Entry 8FNQ (electron microscopy, 2.80 A resolution); this record covers chains D and E of the 12 polymer chains in the assembly.

# Chain D
Name: Lamina-associated polypeptide 2, isoform alpha, Integrase chimera
From: Homo sapiens
Notes: EC 2.7.7.-, 3.1.-.-
Reference sequence: chimeric construct of P42166, P12497: residues -53 to -3 from P42166 (LAP2A_HUMAN) positions 50-100 (UniProt number = residue number + 103); residues 1-288 from P12497 positions 1148-1435 (UniProt number = residue number + 1147)
Sequence (364 residues; numbered -75 to 288; the number before each row is that of its first residue; numbers below 1 keep their minus sign (Gly-75 is residue -75)):
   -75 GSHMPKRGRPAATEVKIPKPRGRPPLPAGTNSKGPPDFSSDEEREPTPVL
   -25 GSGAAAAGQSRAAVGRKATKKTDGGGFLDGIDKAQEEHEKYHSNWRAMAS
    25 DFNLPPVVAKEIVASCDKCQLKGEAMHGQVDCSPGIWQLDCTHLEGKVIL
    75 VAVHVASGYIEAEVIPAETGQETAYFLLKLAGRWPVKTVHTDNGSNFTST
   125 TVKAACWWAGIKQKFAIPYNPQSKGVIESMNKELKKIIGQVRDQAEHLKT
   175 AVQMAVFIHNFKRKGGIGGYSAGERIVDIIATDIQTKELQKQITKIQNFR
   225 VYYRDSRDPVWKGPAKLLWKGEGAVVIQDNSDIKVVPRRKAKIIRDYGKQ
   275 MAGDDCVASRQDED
Disordered / not traced: -75 to 221, 269-288
Construct notes: expression tag (-75 to -54); conflict Gln-17 (Arg86 in P42166); linker (-2 to 0); engineered mutation Lys138 (Glu1285 in P12497), Ala140 (Gly1287 in P12497), Lys148 (Gln1295 in P12497)
Swiss-Prot annotation at these positions:
  - modified residue: Thr-46 (Phosphothreonine), Ser-44 (Phosphoserine), Ser-37 (Phosphoserine), Ser-36 (Phosphoserine), Thr-29 (Phosphothreonine), Ser-24 (Phosphoserine), Arg-15 (Omega-N-methylarginine)
  - zinc finger: Asp3 to Gln44 (Integrase-type)
  - DNA-binding region: Phe223 to Asp270 (Integrase-type)
  - binding site (Zn(2+)): His12, His16, Cys40, Cys43
  - binding site (Mg(2+)): Asp64, Asp116, Glu152
From the paper describing this entry:
  - binding site for the ligand OZ1: Asn117, Gly118, Pro142, Tyr143
  - catalytic residues: Glu152 (citing earlier work)
  - mutagenesis - G140A (3- to 5-fold), Q148K (5- to 10-fold): decreased catalytic activity
  - mutagenesis - E138K: unchanged catalytic activity
  - mutagenesis - Q148K: decreased growth
  - mutagenesis - E138K/G140A/Q148K (1.0 kcal/mol): decreased binding to DTG (from molecular simulation)

# Chain E
Molecule: 27-nt DNA strand
Sequence (27 nucleotides; each row starts with the number of its first residue):
    15 ACTGCTAGAGATTTTCCCGCCCACGCT
Disordered / not traced: 34-41

# Interface between chain D and chain E
Contacting residue pairs (9):
  Trp243(D) - DA15(E)  base contact
  Trp243(D) - DC16(E)  base contact
  Glu246(D) - DC16(E)  hydrogen bond to the base
  Glu246(D) - DT17(E)  base contact
  Gly247(D) - DC16(E)  base contact
  Gly247(D) - DT17(E)  sugar contact
  Ala248(D) - DC16(E)  hydrogen bond to the base
  Val250(D) - DA15(E)  base contact
  Arg263(D) - DG18(E)  salt bridge to the phosphate
Interface residues without a listed pair, chain D (11 interface residues in all): Leu242, Gly245, Ile257, Val259, Pro261

# In short
11 residues of chain D and 4 residues of chain E are in contact; the contacts include 2 hydrogen bonds and 1
salt bridge. Polar contacts include Glu246(D)-DC16(E), Ala248(D)-DC16(E) and Arg263(D)-DG18(E). The paper
reports the catalytic residue Glu152(D); G140A and Q148K of chain D reduce catalytic activity; 4 substitutions
were tested in all.
Chain D is Lamina-associated polypeptide 2, isoform alpha, Integrase chimera (Homo sapiens) and chain E is a
27-nt DNA strand; the structure, Structure of E138K/G140A/Q148K HIV-1 intasome with 4d bound, was determined
by electron microscopy (same publication as 8FND, 8FNG, 8FNH, 8FNJ, 8FNL, 8FNM, 8FNO and 8FNP).
